4EUH - chain A; structure by X-ray diffraction, 2.10 A resolution.

[Chain A]
Name: Putative reductase CA_C0462
Source organism: Clostridium acetobutylicum
Notes: EC 1.3.1.-
UniProtKB: Q97LU2 (Y462_CLOAB); numbering as in UniProt (aligned over 1-398)
Sequence (418 residues; numbered -19 to 398; the number before each row is that of its first residue; numbers below 1 keep their minus sign (Mse-19 is residue -19)):
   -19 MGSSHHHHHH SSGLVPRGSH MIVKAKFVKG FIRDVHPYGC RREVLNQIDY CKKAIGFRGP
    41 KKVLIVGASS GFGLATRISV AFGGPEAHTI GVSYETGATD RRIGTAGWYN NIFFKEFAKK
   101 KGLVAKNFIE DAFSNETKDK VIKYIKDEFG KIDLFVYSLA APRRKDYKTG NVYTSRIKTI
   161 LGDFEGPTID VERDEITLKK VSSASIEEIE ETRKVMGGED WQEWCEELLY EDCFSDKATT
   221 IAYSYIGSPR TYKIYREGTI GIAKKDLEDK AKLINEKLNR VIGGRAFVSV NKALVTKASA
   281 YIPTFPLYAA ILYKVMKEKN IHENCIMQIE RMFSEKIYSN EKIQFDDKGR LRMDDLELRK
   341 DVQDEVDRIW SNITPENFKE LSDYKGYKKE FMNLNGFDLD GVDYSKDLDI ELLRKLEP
Unresolved in the structure: -19 to -1, 147-148
Modified / non-standard residues: Mse-19 (selenomethionine); Mse1, Mse196, Mse296, Mse307, Mse312, Mse333, Mse372 (selenomethionine; parent Met)
Differences from the reference sequence: expression tag (-19 to 0)
Bound ions: Na+: Gly47, Ser50, Ser138
UniProt features mapped onto this chain:
  - active site: Tyr235 (Proton donor)
  - binding site (NAD(+)): Gly47 to Phe52, Tyr74, Glu75, Asp111, Ala112, Leu139, Ala140, Lys244, Leu274 to Thr276
  - binding site (substrate): Tyr225
  - site: Glu75 (Plays an important role in discriminating NADH against NADPH)

[Summary]
Gly47, Ser50 and Ser138 form the Na+ site. Curated annotation (UniProt) lists active-site residue Tyr235, 16
NAD+-binding residues and substrate-binding residue Tyr225.
Chain A is Putative reductase CA_C0462 (Clostridium acetobutylicum); the structure, Crystal structure of
Clostridium acetobutulicum trans-2-enoyl-CoA reductase apo form, was determined by X-ray diffraction,
deposited together with 4EUE, 4EUF and 4FBG.
